7KZN - chains D and P of the 19 polymer chains in the assembly; structure by electron microscopy, 4.00 A resolution.

Chain D:
Name: Dynein, 78 kDa intermediate chain, flagellar outer arm
From: Chlamydomonas reinhardtii
UniProt: Q39578 (DYI2_CHLRE); residues 1-683 here = UniProt positions 1-683
Sequence (683 residues; each row starts with the number of its first residue):
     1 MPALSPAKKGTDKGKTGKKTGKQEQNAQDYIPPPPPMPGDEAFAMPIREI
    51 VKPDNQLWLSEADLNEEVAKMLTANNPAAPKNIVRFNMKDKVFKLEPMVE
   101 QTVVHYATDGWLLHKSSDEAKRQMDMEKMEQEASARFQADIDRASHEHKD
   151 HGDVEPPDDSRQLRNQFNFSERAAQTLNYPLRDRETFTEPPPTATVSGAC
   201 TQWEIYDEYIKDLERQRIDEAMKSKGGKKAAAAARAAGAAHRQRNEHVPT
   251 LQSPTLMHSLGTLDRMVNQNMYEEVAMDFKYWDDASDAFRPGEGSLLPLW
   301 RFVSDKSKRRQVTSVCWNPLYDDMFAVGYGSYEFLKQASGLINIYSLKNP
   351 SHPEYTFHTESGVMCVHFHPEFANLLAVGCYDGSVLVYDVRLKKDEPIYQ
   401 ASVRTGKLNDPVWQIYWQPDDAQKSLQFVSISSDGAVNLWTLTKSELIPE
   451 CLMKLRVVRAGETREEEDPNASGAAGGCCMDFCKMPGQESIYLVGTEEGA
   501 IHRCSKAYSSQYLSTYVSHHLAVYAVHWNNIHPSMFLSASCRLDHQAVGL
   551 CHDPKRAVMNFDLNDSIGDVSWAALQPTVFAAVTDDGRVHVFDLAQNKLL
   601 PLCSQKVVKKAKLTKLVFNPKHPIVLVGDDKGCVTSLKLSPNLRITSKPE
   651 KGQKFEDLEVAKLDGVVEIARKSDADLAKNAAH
Disordered / not traced: 1-177, 222-247, 458-473, 676-683

Chain P:
Name: Dynein light chain 10
From: Chlamydomonas reinhardtii
UniProt: A8J5C4 (A8J5C4_CHLRE); numbering as in UniProt (aligned over 1-103)
Sequence (103 residues; row label = number of the first residue in the row):
     1 MAEQQFEDMEAFLRVAKYTLVKFTDMHVEMKEEAMDICITAVEKYPNDAE
    51 KCTQMIKDQMDKKFGAPWHVVVGKGFSYEITYEVRNLLYIYVGGRTAVLL
   101 WKM
Disordered / not traced: 1-4, 103

How chain D and chain P interact:
Pairs across the interface - 46 pairs, chain D then chain P:
  Pro192(D) with Glu83(P); Val84(P), hydrogen bond (backbone-backbone); Arg85(P)
  Thr193(D) with Tyr82(P); Glu83(P); Val84(P)
  Ala194(D) with Ile80(P); Thr81(P); Tyr82(P), hydrogen bond (backbone-backbone)
  Thr195(D) with Glu79(P); Ile80(P); Thr81(P)
  Val196(D) with Tyr78(P); Glu79(P); Ile80(P), hydrogen bond (backbone-backbone); Leu87(P), hydrophobic
  Ser197(D) with Tyr78(P); Glu79(P)
  Gly198(D) with Ser77(P); Tyr78(P), hydrogen bond (backbone-backbone)
  Ala199(D) with Phe76(P); Ser77(P)
  Cys200(D) with Gly75(P); Phe76(P), hydrogen bond (backbone-backbone); Tyr89(P), hydrogen bond; Ala97(P), hydrophobic
  Gln202(D) with Lys74(P), hydrogen bond (side chain-backbone); Arg95(P)
  Glu204(D) with Tyr91(P)
  Ile205(D) with Tyr91(P), hydrophobic; Gly94(P); Arg95(P)
  Tyr206(D) with Phe12(P), hydrophobic
  Glu208(D) with Lys22(P), salt bridge; Tyr91(P), hydrogen bond
  Tyr209(D) with Phe12(P), hydrophobic; Ala16(P), hydrophobic; Tyr18(P), hydrogen bond (side chain-backbone); Tyr91(P), hydrogen bond (side chain-backbone); Val92(P); Gly94(P), hydrogen bond (side chain-backbone)
  Ile210(D) with Phe6(P), hydrophobic
  Asp212(D) with Leu20(P)
  Leu213(D) with Val15(P), hydrophobic; Tyr18(P)
  Gln216(D) with Tyr18(P), hydrogen bond
Other interface residues (no listed pair), chain D (20 interface residues in all): Pro191
Other interface residues (no listed pair), chain P (27 interface residues in all): Gly93

Summary:
20 residues of chain D and 27 residues of chain P are in contact, with 12 hydrogen bonds and 1 salt bridge.
Among the polar pairs are Glu208(D)-Lys22(P), Cys200(D)-Tyr89(P) and Gln202(D)-Lys74(P).
Here chain D is Dynein, 78 kDa intermediate chain, flagellar outer arm and chain P is Dynein light chain 10,
both from Chlamydomonas reinhardtii. Entry 7KZN (Outer dynein arm core subcomplex from C. reinhardtii) was
determined by electron microscopy.
